PDB entry 9J7B | electron microscopy, 4.12 A resolution (low resolution: residue-level contacts below are approximate; hydrogen-bond / salt-bridge calls are withheld) | chains P and Q of the 11 polymer chains in the assembly

[Chain P]
Molecule: Protein fem-1 homolog B
Source organism: Homo sapiens
UniProt: Q9UK73 (FEM1B_HUMAN); residue numbers follow UniProt; this construct covers 1-627
Chain sequence (627 residues; row label = number of the first residue in the row):
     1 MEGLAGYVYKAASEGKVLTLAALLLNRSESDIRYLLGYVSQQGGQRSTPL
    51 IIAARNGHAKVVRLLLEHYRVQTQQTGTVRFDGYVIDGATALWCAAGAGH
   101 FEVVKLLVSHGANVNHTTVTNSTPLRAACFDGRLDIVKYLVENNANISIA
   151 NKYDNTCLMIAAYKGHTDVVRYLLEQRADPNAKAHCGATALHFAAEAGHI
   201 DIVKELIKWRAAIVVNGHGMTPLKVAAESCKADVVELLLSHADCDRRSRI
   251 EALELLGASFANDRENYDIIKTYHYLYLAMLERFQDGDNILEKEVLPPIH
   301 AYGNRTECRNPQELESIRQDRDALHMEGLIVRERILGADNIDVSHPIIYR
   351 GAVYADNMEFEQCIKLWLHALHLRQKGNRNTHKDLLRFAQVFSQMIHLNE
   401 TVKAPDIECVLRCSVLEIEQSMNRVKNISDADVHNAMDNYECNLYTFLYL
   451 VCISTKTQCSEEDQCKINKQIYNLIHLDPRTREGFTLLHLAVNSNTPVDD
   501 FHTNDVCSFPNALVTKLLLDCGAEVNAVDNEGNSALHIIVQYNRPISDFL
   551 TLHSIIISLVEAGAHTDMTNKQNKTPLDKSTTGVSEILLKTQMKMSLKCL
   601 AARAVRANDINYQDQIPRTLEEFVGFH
Unresolved in the structure: 563-627

[Chain Q]
Molecule: Mitochondrial import receptor subunit TOM20 homolog
Source organism: Homo sapiens
UniProt: Q15388 (TOM20_HUMAN); numbering as in UniProt (aligned over 25-145)
Chain sequence (121 residues; each row starts with the number of its first residue):
    25 DRKRRSDPNFKNRLRERRKKQKLAKERAGLSKLPDLKDAEAVQKFFLEEI
    75 QLGEELLAQGEYEKGVDHLTNAIAVCGQPQQLLQVLQQTLPPPVFQMLLT
   125 KLPTISQRIVSAQSLAEDDVE
Unresolved in the structure: 25-61, 129-145

[How chain P and chain Q interact]
Contacting residue pairs (32):
  K16(P) - E78(Q)
  K16(P) - E79(Q)
  V17(P) - E78(Q)
  V17(P) - T113(Q)
  L18(P) - I74(Q)
  L18(P) - E78(Q)
  L18(P) - L114(Q)
  T19(P) - I74(Q)
  T19(P) - Q75(Q)
  T19(P) - E78(Q)
  A21(P) - L106(Q)
  A22(P) - F70(Q)
  A22(P) - L71(Q)
  A22(P) - I74(Q)
  L23(P) - L71(Q)
  L23(P) - Q75(Q)
  L25(P) - C100(Q)
  L25(P) - Q102(Q)
  L25(P) - Q105(Q)
  N26(P) - C100(Q)
  N26(P) - G101(Q)
  N26(P) - Q102(Q)
  K60(P) - E78(Q)
  K60(P) - Q112(Q)
  K60(P) - T113(Q)
  R63(P) - Q112(Q)
  L64(P) - Q112(Q)
  L64(P) - T113(Q)
  H68(P) - Q108(Q)
  H68(P) - V109(Q)
  H68(P) - Q112(Q)
  Y69(P) - Q105(Q)
Interface residues without a listed pair, chain P (16 interface residues in all): E14, L24
Interface residues without a listed pair, chain Q (19 interface residues in all): Q67, L93, L110

[Overview]
The interface between chain P and chain Q involves 16 residues on one side and 19 on the other.
Chain P is Protein fem-1 homolog B and chain Q is Mitochondrial import receptor subunit TOM20 homolog, both
from Homo sapiens; the structure, local refinement of FEM1B bound with TOM20(tetramer), was determined by
electron microscopy, deposited together with 9J7A, 9JCE and 9LKX.
